Entry 1MAY (X-ray diffraction, 1.80 A resolution); this record covers chain A.

[Chain A]
Protein: Beta-trypsin
From: Bos taurus
Notes: EC 3.4.21.4
UniProt: P00760 (TRY1_BOVIN); the construct lacks a stretch of the UniProt sequence and is renumbered around it, so the offset changes along the chain: 16-35 = UniProt 21-40; 38-60 = UniProt 41-63; 62-125 = UniProt 64-127; 127-129 = UniProt 128-130; 5 more segments
Amino-acid sequence (223 residues; row label = number of the first residue in the row; note: 10 numbers in that range are skipped by the numbering (no residue carries them; nothing is unmodelled there)):
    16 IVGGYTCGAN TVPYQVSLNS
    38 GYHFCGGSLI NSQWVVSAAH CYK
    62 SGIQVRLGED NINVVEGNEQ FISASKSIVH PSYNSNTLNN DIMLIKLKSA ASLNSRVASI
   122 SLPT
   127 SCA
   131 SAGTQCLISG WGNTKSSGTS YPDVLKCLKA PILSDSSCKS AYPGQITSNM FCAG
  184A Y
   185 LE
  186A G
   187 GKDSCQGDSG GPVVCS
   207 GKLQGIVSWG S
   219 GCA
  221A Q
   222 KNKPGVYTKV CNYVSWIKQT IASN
Cystine bridges: Cys22-Cys157, Cys42-Cys58, Cys128-Cys232, Cys136-Cys201, Cys168-Cys182, Cys191-Cys220
Glycans and other covalent adducts: z-amidinophenylmethane-phosphonate (ZAP) linked to Ser195
Ion coordination: Ca2+: Glu70, Asn72, Val75, Glu80
Small-molecule neighbours: z-amidinophenylmethane-phosphonate (ZAP; [N-(benzyloxycarbonyl)amino](4-amidinophenyl)methane-phosphonate): His57, Leu99, Asp189, Ser190, Cys191, Gln192, Gly193, Asp194, Val213, Ser214, Trp215, Gly216, Gly219, Cys220, Gly226, Tyr228
From the paper describing this entry:
  - binding site for z-amidinophenylmethane-phosphonate: Asp189, Ser195
  - specificity-determining residues: Ser190 (proposed by the authors, not directly observed)

[Summary]
Z-amidinophenylmethane-phosphonate is covalently linked to Ser195. Glu70, Asn72, Val75 and Glu80 form the Ca2+
site. From the paper: a binding site for z-amidinophenylmethane-phosphonate at Asp189 and Ser195; the
specificity determinant Ser190.
Chain A is Beta-trypsin (Bos taurus); the structure, Beta-trypsin phosphonate inhibited, was determined by
X-ray diffraction (same publication as 1MAX).
